Entry 8OZG (electron microscopy, 3.37 A resolution); this record covers chains E and L of the 16 polymer chains in the assembly.

[Chain E]
Molecule: Piwi domain-containing protein
Source organism: Maribacter polysiphoniae
UniProt: A0A316E3U6 (A0A316E3U6_9FLAO); residue numbers follow UniProt; this construct covers 1-507
Chain sequence (507 residues; each row starts with the number of its first residue):
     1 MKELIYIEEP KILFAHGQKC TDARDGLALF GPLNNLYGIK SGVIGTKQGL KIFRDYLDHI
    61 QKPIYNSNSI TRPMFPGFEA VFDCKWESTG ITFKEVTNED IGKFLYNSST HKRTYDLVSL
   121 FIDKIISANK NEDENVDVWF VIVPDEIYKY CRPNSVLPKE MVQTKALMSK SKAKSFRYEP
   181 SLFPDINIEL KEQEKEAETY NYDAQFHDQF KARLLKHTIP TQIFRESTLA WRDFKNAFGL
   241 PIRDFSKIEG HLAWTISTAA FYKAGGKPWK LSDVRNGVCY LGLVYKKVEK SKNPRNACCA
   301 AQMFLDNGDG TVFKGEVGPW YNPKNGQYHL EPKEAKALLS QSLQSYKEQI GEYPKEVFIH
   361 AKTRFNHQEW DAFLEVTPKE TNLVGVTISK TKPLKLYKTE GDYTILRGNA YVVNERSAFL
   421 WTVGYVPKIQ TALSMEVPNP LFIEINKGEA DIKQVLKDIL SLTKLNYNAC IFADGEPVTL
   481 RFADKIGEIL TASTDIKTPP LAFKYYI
Disordered / not traced: 165-198

[Chain L]
Molecule: 16-nt DNA strand
Sequence (16 nucleotides; row label = number of the first residue in the row):
     1 AAAAAAAAAA AAAAAA

[How chain E and chain L interact]
Residue-residue contacts (25; chain E residue first):
  Arg72(E) - DA16(L)  salt bridge to the phosphate
  Pro153(E) - DA11(L)  phosphate contact
  Asn154(E) - DA10(L)  phosphate contact
  Asn154(E) - DA11(L)  phosphate contact
  Phe245(E) - DA15(L)  base contact
  Phe245(E) - DA16(L)  base contact
  Lys247(E) - DA16(L)  salt bridge to the phosphate
  Ile248(E) - DA16(L)  base contact
  His251(E) - DA16(L)  base contact
  Leu252(E) - DA16(L)  base contact
  Tyr285(E) - DA8(L)  sugar contact
  Lys286(E) - DA8(L)  phosphate contact
  Lys286(E) - DA9(L)  salt bridge to the phosphate
  Lys287(E) - DA8(L)  phosphate contact
  Lys287(E) - DA9(L)  hydrogen bond to the phosphate
  Tyr328(E) - DA7(L)  sugar contact
  Tyr328(E) - DA8(L)  hydrogen bond to the sugar
  Lys362(E) - DA7(L)  phosphate contact
  Lys362(E) - DA8(L)  phosphate contact
  Thr363(E) - DA7(L)  phosphate contact
  Thr363(E) - DA8(L)  phosphate contact
  Arg364(E) - DA6(L)  salt bridge to the phosphate
  Arg364(E) - DA7(L)  hydrogen bond to the phosphate
  Met435(E) - DA14(L)  base contact
  Met435(E) - DA15(L)  sugar contact
Also at the interface, not in a pair above, chain E (19 interface residues in all): Asp244, Glu289, Ile429

[In short]
19 residues of chain E face 9 of chain L across their interface, with 3 hydrogen bonds and 4 salt bridges.
Among the polar pairs are Tyr328(E)-DA8(L), Lys287(E)-DA9(L) and Arg364(E)-DA7(L).
Chain E is Piwi domain-containing protein (Maribacter polysiphoniae) and chain L is a 16-nt DNA strand; the
structure, cryoEM structure of SPARTA complex Tetramer Post-NAD cleavage-1, was determined by electron
microscopy (same publication as 8OZ6, 8OZC, 8OZD, 8OZE, 8OZF and 8OZI).
